Entry 8KEE (electron microscopy, 3.26 A resolution); this record covers chains b and i of the 36 polymer chains in the assembly.

Chain b (and i):
Name: tube
From: unclassified Caudoviricetes
Notes: chain i of this document is another copy of the same molecule, construct and numbering; everything in this record applies to it too
Amino-acid sequence (167 residues; numbered 1 to 167; the number before each row is that of its first residue):
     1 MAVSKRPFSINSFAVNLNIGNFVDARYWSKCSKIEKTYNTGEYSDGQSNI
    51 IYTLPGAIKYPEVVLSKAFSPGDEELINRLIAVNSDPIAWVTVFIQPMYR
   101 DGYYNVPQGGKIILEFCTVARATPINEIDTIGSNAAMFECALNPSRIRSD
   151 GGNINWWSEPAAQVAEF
Not modelled in the structure: 1, 163-167

Interface between chain b and chain i:
Pairs across the interface (30; chain b residue first):
  Asn11(b) - Asn49(i)
  Tyr27(b) - Asp45(i)
  Tyr27(b) - Gly46(i)
  Tyr27(b) - Gln47(i)
  Trp28(b) - Asp45(i)
  Ser29(b) - Ser44(i)  hydrogen bond (side chain-backbone)
  Ser29(b) - Asp45(i)
  Ser29(b) - Gly46(i)
  Ala68(b) - Ser44(i)
  Arg100(b) - Gly46(i)  hydrogen bond (side chain-backbone)
  Arg100(b) - Gln47(i)
  Arg100(b) - Ser48(i)
  Arg100(b) - Asn49(i)  hydrogen bond (backbone-side chain)
  Asp101(b) - Asn49(i)
  Gly102(b) - Ser48(i)  hydrogen bond (backbone-side chain)
  Gly102(b) - Asn49(i)  hydrogen bond (backbone-side chain)
  Gly102(b) - Ile50(i)
  Tyr103(b) - Gln47(i)
  Tyr103(b) - Ser48(i)
  Tyr103(b) - Tyr52(i)  hydrogen bond
  Ile131(b) - Ala57(i)
  Gly132(b) - Ala57(i)
  Ser133(b) - Asn39(i)  hydrogen bond (side chain-backbone)
  Ser133(b) - Thr40(i)
  Ser133(b) - Gly41(i)  hydrogen bond (backbone-backbone)
  Ser133(b) - Leu54(i)
  Ser133(b) - Gly56(i)
  Ser133(b) - Ala57(i)
  Ala135(b) - Tyr43(i)  hydrophobic
  Ala135(b) - Leu54(i)  hydrophobic
Other interface residues (no listed pair), chain b (14 interface residues in all): Asn134
Other interface residues (no listed pair), chain i (16 interface residues in all): Glu42

Summary:
Chain b and chain i form an interface of 14 and 16 residues respectively, with 8 hydrogen bonds. Among the
polar pairs are Ser29(b)-Ser44(i), Arg100(b)-Gly46(i) and Arg100(b)-Asn49(i).
Chain b and chain i are both tube (unclassified Caudoviricetes); the structure, Cyanophage A-1(L) sheath-tube,
was determined by electron microscopy together with 8KEA, 8KEC, 8KEF and 8KEG from the same study.
